7XL4 - chains D and E of the 7 polymer chains in the assembly; structure by electron microscopy, 3.86 A resolution.

# Chain D
Name: DNA-directed RNA polymerase subunit beta'
From: Pseudomonas aeruginosa PAO1
Notes: EC 2.7.7.6
Reference sequence: Q9HWC9 (RPOC_PSEAE); residue numbers follow UniProt; this construct covers 2-1399
Chain sequence (1412 residues; each row starts with the number of its first residue; numbering starts at 0):
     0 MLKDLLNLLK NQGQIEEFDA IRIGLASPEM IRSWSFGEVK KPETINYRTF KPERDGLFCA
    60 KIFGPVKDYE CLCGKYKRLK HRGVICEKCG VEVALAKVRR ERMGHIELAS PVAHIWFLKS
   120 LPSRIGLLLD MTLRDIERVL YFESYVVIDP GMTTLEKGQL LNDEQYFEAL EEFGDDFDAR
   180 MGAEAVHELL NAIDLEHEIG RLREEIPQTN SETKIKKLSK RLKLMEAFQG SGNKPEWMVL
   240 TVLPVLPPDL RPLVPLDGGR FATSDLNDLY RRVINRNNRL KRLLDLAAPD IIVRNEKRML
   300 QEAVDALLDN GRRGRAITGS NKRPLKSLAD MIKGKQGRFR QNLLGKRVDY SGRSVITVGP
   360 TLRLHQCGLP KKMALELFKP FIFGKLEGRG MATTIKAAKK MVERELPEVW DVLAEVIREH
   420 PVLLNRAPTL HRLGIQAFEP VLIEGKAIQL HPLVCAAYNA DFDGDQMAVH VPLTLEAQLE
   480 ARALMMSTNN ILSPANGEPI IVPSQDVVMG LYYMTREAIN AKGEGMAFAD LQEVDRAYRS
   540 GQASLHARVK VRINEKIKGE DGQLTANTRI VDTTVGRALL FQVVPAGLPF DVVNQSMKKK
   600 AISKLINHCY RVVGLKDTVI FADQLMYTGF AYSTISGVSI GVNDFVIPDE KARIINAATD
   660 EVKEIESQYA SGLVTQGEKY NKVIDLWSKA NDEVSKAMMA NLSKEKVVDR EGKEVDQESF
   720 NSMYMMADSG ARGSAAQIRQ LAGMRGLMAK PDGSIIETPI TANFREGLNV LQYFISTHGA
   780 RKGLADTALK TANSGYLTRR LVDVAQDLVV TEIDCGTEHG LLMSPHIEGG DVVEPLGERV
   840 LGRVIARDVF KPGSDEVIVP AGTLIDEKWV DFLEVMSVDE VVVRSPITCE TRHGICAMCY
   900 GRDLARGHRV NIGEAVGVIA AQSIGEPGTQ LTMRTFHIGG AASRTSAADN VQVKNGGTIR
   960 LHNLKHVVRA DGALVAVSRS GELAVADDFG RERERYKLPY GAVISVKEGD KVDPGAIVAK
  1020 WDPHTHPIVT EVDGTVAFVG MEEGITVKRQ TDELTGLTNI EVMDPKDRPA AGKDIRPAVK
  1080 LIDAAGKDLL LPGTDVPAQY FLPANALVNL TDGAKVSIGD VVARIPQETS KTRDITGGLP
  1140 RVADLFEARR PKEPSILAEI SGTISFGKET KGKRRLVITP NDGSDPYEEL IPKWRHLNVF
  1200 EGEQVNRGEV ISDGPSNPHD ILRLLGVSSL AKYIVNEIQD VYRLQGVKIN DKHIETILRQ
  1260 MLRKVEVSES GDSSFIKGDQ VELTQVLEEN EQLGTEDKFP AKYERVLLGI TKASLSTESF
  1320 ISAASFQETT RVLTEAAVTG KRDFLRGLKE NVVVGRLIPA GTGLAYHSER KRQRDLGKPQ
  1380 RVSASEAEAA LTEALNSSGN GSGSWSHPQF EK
Disordered / not traced: 0-15, 932-945, 1127-1134, 1377-1411
Construct notes: initiating methionine (0); expression tag (1, 1400-1411)
Bound ions: Zn2+ site 1: Cys72, Cys85; Mg2+: Asp460, Asp462, Asp464; Zn2+ site 2 near Cys898 (its only coordinating residue here)

# Chain E
Name: DNA-directed RNA polymerase subunit omega
From: Pseudomonas aeruginosa PAO1
Notes: EC 2.7.7.6
Reference sequence: Q9HTM1 (RPOZ_PSEAE); numbering as in UniProt (aligned over 1-88)
Chain sequence (88 residues; row label = number of the first residue in the row):
     1 MARVTVEDCL DNVDNRFELV MLATKRARQL ATGGKEPKVA WENDKPTVVA LREIASGLVD
    61 ENVVQQEDIV EDEPLFAAFD DEANTEAL
Disordered / not traced: 1, 72-88

# Interface between chain D and chain E
Residue-residue contacts (28; chain D residue first):
  Arg417(D) - Glu42(E)
  Arg417(D) - Asn43(E)  hydrogen bond (side chain-backbone)
  Arg417(D) - Asp44(E)  salt bridge
  Glu418(D) - Lys45(E)
  Glu418(D) - Val48(E)
  Leu474(D) - Thr47(E)
  Glu475(D) - Thr24(E)
  Glu475(D) - Arg28(E)  salt bridge
  Gln477(D) - Thr47(E)
  Leu478(D) - Ala23(E)
  Leu478(D) - Thr24(E)
  Leu478(D) - Thr47(E)
  Arg481(D) - Leu51(E)
  Ala482(D) - Arg16(E)  hydrogen bond (backbone-side chain)
  Leu483(D) - Arg16(E)
  Asn488(D) - Arg16(E)
  Leu614(D) - Glu7(E)
  His907(D) - Arg16(E)
  Asn910(D) - Asp14(E)  hydrogen bond (side chain-backbone)
  Asn910(D) - Asn15(E)  hydrogen bond (side chain-backbone)
  Asn910(D) - Phe17(E)
  Ile911(D) - Asn15(E)
  Ile911(D) - Phe17(E)
  Gly912(D) - Phe17(E)
  Glu913(D) - Phe17(E)
  Gly1360(D) - Phe17(E)
  Thr1361(D) - Phe17(E)
  Thr1361(D) - Met21(E)
Also at the interface, not in a pair above, chain D (23 interface residues in all): Glu414, Thr473, Glu479, Arg905, Ala1364
Also at the interface, not in a pair above, chain E (18 interface residues in all): Val20, Ala27

# In short
Chain D and chain E form an interface of 23 and 18 residues respectively, with 4 hydrogen bonds and 2 salt
bridges. Among the polar pairs are Arg417(D)-Asp44(E), Glu475(D)-Arg28(E) and Arg417(D)-Asn43(E). The Zn2+
site 1 is built by Cys72(D) and Cys85(D).
Chain D is DNA-directed RNA polymerase subunit beta' and chain E is DNA-directed RNA polymerase subunit omega,
both from Pseudomonas aeruginosa PAO1; the structure, Cryo-EM structure of Pseudomonas aeruginosa RNAP sigmaS
holoenzyme complexes with transcription factor SutA (closed lobe), was determined by electron microscopy,
deposited together with 7F0R, 7VF9 and 7XL3.
